PDB entry 7ZXY | electron microscopy, 3.15 A resolution | chains N and P of the 16 polymer chains in the assembly

== Chain N ==
Molecule: Cytochrome b6-f complex subunit 7
Organism: Synechocystis sp. PCC 6803
Reference sequence: P74810 (PETM_SYNY3); numbering as in UniProt (aligned over 1-36)
Chain sequence (36 residues; row label = number of the first residue in the row):
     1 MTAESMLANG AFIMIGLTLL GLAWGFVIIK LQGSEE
Not modelled in the structure: 35-36
Ligand contacts: beta,beta-caroten-4-one (ECH): T18, L19, L22

== Chain P ==
Molecule: Cytochrome b6-f complex subunit 8
Organism: Synechocystis sp. PCC 6803
Reference sequence: P72717 (PETN_SYNY3); residues 1-29 here = UniProt positions 1-29
Chain sequence (29 residues; row label = number of the first residue in the row):
     1 MDILTLGWVS VLVLFTWSIS MVVWGRNGF
Ligand contacts: beta,beta-caroten-4-one (ECH): F15, S18, I19, V22, F29

== How chain N and chain P interact ==
Residue-residue contacts (33):
  M1(N) with W8(P); L12(P), hydrophobic
  T2(N) with D2(P); L4(P); T5(P)
  M6(N) with W8(P), hydrophobic
  I13(N) with L12(P), hydrophobic
  M14(N) with L12(P), hydrophobic
  L17(N) with L12(P), hydrophobic; F15(P), hydrophobic; T16(P)
  T18(N) with F15(P); I19(P)
  G21(N) with T16(P); I19(P); S20(P)
  L22(N) with I19(P), hydrophobic; V23(P), hydrophobic; F29(P), hydrophobic
  W24(N) with W17(P)
  G25(N) with S20(P); V23(P)
  F26(N) with V23(P); G28(P); F29(P)
  I28(N) with M21(P), hydrophobic; W24(P), hydrophobic
  I29(N) with V23(P); W24(P); N27(P); G28(P)
  Q32(N) with W24(P), hydrogen bond; N27(P)
Other interface residues (no listed pair), chain N (16 interface residues in all): L20

== Overview ==
The chain N/chain P interface involves 16 residues from each chain, with 1 hydrogen bond. Its one
hydrogen-bonded contact is Q32(N)-W24(P). Beta,beta-caroten-4-one is bound between chain N and chain P.
Here chain N is Cytochrome b6-f complex subunit 7 and chain P is Cytochrome b6-f complex subunit 8, both from
Synechocystis sp. PCC 6803. Entry 7ZXY (3.15 Angstrom cryo-EM structure of the dimeric cytochrome b6f complex
from Synechocystis sp. PCC 6803 with ...) was determined by electron microscopy together with 7R0W from the
same study.
